9DOU - chains A and R of the 5 polymer chains in the assembly; structure by electron microscopy, 3.20 A resolution.

[Chain A]
Protein: R2Tg retrotransposon ORF
From: Taeniopygia guttata
Sequence (1390 residues; each row starts with the number of its first residue):
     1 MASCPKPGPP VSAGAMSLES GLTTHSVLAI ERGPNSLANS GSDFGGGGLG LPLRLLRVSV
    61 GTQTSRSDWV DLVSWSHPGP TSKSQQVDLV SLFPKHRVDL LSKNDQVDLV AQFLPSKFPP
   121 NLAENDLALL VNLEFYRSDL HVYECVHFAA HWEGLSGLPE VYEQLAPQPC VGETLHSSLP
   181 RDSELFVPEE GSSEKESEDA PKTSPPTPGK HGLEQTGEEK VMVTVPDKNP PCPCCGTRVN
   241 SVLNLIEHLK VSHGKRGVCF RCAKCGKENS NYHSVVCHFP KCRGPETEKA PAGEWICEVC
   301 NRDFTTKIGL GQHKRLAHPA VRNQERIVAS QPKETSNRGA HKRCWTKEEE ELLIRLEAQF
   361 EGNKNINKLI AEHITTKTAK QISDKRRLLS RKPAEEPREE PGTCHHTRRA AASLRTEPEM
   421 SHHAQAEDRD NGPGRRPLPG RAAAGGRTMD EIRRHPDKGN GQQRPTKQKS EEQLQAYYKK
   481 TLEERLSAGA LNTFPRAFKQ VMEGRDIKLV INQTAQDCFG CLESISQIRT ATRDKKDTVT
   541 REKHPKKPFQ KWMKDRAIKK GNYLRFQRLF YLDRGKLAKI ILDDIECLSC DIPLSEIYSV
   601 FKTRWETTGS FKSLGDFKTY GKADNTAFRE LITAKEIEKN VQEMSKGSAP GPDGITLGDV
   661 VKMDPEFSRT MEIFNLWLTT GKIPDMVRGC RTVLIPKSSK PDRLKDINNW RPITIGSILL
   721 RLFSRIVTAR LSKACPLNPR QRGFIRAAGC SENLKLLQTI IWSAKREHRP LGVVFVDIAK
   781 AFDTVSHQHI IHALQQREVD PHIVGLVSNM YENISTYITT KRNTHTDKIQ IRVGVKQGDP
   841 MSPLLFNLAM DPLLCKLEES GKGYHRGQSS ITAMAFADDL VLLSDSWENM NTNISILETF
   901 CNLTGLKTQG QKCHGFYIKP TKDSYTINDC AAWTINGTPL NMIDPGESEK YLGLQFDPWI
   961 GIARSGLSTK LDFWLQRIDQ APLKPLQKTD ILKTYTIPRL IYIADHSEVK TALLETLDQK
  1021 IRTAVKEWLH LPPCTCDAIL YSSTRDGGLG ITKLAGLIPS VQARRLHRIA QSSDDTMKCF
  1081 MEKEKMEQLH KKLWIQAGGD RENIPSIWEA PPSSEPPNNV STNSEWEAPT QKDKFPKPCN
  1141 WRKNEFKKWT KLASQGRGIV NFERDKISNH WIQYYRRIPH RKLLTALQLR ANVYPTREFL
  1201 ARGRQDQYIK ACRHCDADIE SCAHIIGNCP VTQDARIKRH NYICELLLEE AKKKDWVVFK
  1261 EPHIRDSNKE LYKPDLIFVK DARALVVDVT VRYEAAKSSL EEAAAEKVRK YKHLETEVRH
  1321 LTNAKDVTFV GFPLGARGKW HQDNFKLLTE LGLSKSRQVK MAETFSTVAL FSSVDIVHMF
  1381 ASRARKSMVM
Disordered / not traced: 1-219, 284-292, 331-545, 586-593, 1109-1123
Bound ions: Zn2+ site 1: Cys232, His248, His253; Zn2+ site 2: Cys262, Cys265, His278, Cys282; Zn2+ site 3: Cys297, Cys300, His313, His318; Mg2+: Asp777, Ile778, Asp878 (together with dTTP); Zn2+ site 4: Cys1212, Cys1215, His1224, Cys1229
Ligand contacts: dTTP (TTP): Lys697, Arg711, Asp777, Ile778, Ala779, Lys780, Ala781, Phe782, Gln837, Asp878, Gln909, Lys912
From the paper describing this entry:
  - binding site for 28S DNA top strand: Gln312, Lys922

[Chain R]
Molecule: R2Tg 3'UTR RNA
Sequence (333 nucleotides; numbered 1 to 333; the number before each row is that of its first residue):
     1 UUCAGGUUAU UUAGAUGCUU AGUUUUUGUA CCUUUCUUGU UUUGUUUAGG AUUUUGAUAG
    61 UGUUAGUAUU UUUAUAUUUU UGUACGAUUG CAUAAUGUUC UUUUUUAUAC AGUUCUGUUU
   121 UAAUAAAAUA GACGAUAGCU AGAGACGUUA GGGCAGCCAC AAGCCAGUUA GGUAGCGGAU
   181 AGUAGGUAGG AACAGACUUU UACUAUUUCA UAACGCGUCA AUUACCACCU GAUUUGGACC
   241 AAUUCACGGG AUUUGUCCAA GGUGGACGGG CCACCUUUAC UUAACCCGGA AAAGGAACAU
   301 AUAUAAUUUA UGUGUGUUCG AUAAAUAGCC AAA
Disordered / not traced: 1-258

[Interface between chain A and chain R]
Contacting residue pairs - 95 pairs, chain A then chain R:
  Lys250(A) with C286(R), sugar contact; C287(R), hydrogen bond to the phosphate; G288(R), salt bridge to the phosphate
  Val251(A) with G269(R), base contact; C286(R), hydrogen bond to the sugar; C287(R), sugar contact
  Ser252(A) with G270(R), sugar contact
  Arg256(A) with C287(R), salt bridge to the phosphate
  Lys546(A) with G294(R), hydrogen bond to the base
  Lys547(A) with G294(R), hydrogen bond to the base
  Phe549(A) with U282(R), phosphate contact; A283(R), phosphate contact; G294(R), base contact
  Lys551(A) with A283(R), phosphate contact; A284(R), salt bridge to the phosphate
  Trp552(A) with G265(R), sugar contact; A266(R), phosphate contact; A283(R), phosphate contact
  Met553(A) with G294(R), hydrogen bond to the sugar
  Lys554(A) with G294(R), sugar contact; G295(R), phosphate contact; A296(R), salt bridge to the phosphate
  Arg556(A) with A266(R), hydrogen bond to the sugar; G294(R), base contact
  Ala557(A) with A293(R), sugar contact; G294(R), phosphate contact; G295(R), sugar contact
  Lys560(A) with A291(R), sugar contact; A292(R), sugar contact; A293(R), salt bridge to the phosphate; G294(R), salt bridge to the phosphate
  Gly561(A) with A293(R), base contact
  Tyr563(A) with A291(R), base contact; A292(R), phosphate contact
  Leu564(A) with A292(R), sugar contact; A293(R), base contact
  Arg565(A) with G320(R), salt bridge to the phosphate
  Gln567(A) with A292(R), base contact
  Arg568(A) with C319(R), salt bridge to the phosphate; G320(R), salt bridge to the phosphate
  Leu569(A) with G320(R), sugar contact
  Leu572(A) with G320(R), base contact
  Asp573(A) with A321(R), sugar contact
  Lys576(A) with G320(R), phosphate contact; A321(R), salt bridge to the phosphate
  Ser645(A) with A325(R), hydrogen bond to the phosphate
  Ser648(A) with A324(R), phosphate contact; A325(R), hydrogen bond to the phosphate
  Ala649(A) with A323(R), phosphate contact; A324(R), hydrogen bond to the phosphate
  Arg691(A) with A323(R), salt bridge to the phosphate
  Ile695(A) with A323(R), base contact
  Pro696(A) with A323(R), base contact
  Ile713(A) with A324(R), base contact
  Ile715(A) with A323(R), sugar contact; A324(R), sugar contact
  Arg721(A) with A324(R), hydrogen bond to the phosphate; A325(R), salt bridge to the phosphate
  Arg725(A) with U326(R), salt bridge to the phosphate; A327(R), salt bridge to the phosphate
  Phe744(A) with U326(R), hydrogen bond to the sugar; A327(R), phosphate contact
  Ile745(A) with A327(R), hydrogen bond to the sugar
  Arg746(A) with A327(R), salt bridge to the phosphate; G328(R), phosphate contact
  Ala747(A) with A327(R), hydrogen bond to the sugar; G328(R), sugar contact
  Ala748(A) with G328(R), sugar contact
  Gly838(A) with A324(R), hydrogen bond to the sugar; A325(R), sugar contact
  Asp839(A) with A325(R), hydrogen bond to the sugar
  Pro840(A) with A325(R), phosphate contact; U326(R), phosphate contact
  Pro843(A) with U326(R), sugar contact
  Leu983(A) with A291(R), base contact
  Lys984(A) with A290(R), phosphate contact; A291(R), salt bridge to the phosphate
  Pro985(A) with G289(R), phosphate contact
  His1030(A) with G288(R), phosphate contact; G289(R), stacking on the base
  Arg1045(A) with A333(R), salt bridge to the phosphate
  Leu1057(A) with C330(R), phosphate contact; A331(R), phosphate contact
  Arg1064(A) with C330(R), salt bridge to the phosphate; A331(R), salt bridge to the phosphate
  Arg1068(A) with C329(R), salt bridge to the phosphate; C330(R), salt bridge to the phosphate
  Lys1132(A) with G328(R), salt bridge to the phosphate; C329(R), phosphate contact
  Arg1142(A) with A332(R), salt bridge to the phosphate
  His1180(A) with A290(R), phosphate contact
  Arg1181(A) with G289(R), hydrogen bond to the sugar; A290(R), phosphate contact
  Leu1184(A) with G289(R), base contact
  Thr1185(A) with G289(R), hydrogen bond to the base
Also at the interface, not in a pair above, chain A (72 interface residues in all): Gly254, Pro548, Gln550, Ile558, Tyr571, Met644, Val693, Gln837, Pro982, Ile1001, Trp1028, Val1061, Lys1137, Pro1179, Gln1188
Also at the interface, not in a pair above, chain R (33 interface residues in all): U322

[Summary]
72 residues of chain A face 33 of chain R across their interface; the contacts include 17 hydrogen bonds, 23
salt bridges and 1 aromatic stacking contact. Polar contacts include Lys546(A)-G294(R), Lys547(A)-G294(R) and
Thr1185(A)-G289(R). Chain A binds dTTP. The paper reports a binding site for 28S DNA top strand at Gln312(A)
and Lys922(A).
Here chain A is R2Tg retrotransposon ORF (Taeniopygia guttata) and chain R is R2Tg 3'UTR RNA. Entry 9DOU
(Taeniopygia guttata R2 retrotransposon (R2Tg) initiating target-primed reverse transcription) was determined
by electron microscopy.
